Entry 6FML (electron microscopy, 4.34 A resolution (low resolution: residue-level contacts below are approximate; hydrogen-bond / salt-bridge calls are withheld)); this record covers chains L and Q of the 20 polymer chains in the assembly.

# Chain L
Molecule: Nucleosomal DNA Strand 2
Sequence (196 nucleotides; row label = number of the first residue in the row; numbers below 1 keep their minus sign (DT-72 is residue -72)):
   -72 TGGAGAATCC CGGTGCCGAG GCCGCTCAAT TGGTCGTAGC AAGCTCTAGC ACCGCTTAAA
   -12 CGCACGTACG CGCTGTCCCC CGCGTTTTAA CCGCCAAGGG GATTACTCCC TAGTCTCCAG
    48 GCACGTGTCA GATATATACA TCCTGTGCAT GTATTGAACA GCGACCTTGC CGGTGCCAGT
   108 CGGATAGTGT TCCGAG
Unresolved in the structure: -72 to -71, 74-123

# Chain Q
Name: Histone H3.2
Source organism: Homo sapiens
UniProt: Q71DI3 (H32_HUMAN); residues 1-135 here correspond to UniProt positions 2-136 (UniProt number = residue number + 1)
Sequence (135 residues; each row starts with the number of its first residue):
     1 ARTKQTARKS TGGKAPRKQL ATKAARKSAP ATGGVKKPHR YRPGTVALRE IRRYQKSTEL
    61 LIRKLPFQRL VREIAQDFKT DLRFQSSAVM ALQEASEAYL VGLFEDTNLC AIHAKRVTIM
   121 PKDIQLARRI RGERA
Unresolved in the structure: 1-37, 135
Swiss-Prot annotation at these positions:
  - modified residue: Arg2 (Asymmetric dimethylarginine), Thr3 (Phosphothreonine), Lys4 (Allysine), Gln5 (5-glutamyl dopamine), Thr6 (Phosphothreonine), Arg8 (Citrulline), Lys9 (N6,N6,N6-trimethyllysine), Ser10 (ADP-ribosylserine), Thr11 (Phosphothreonine), Lys14 (N6-(2-hydroxyisobutyryl)lysine), Arg17 (Asymmetric dimethylarginine), Lys18 (N6-(2-hydroxyisobutyryl)lysine), Lys23 (N6-(2-hydroxyisobutyryl)lysine), Arg26 (Citrulline), Lys27 (N6,N6,N6-trimethyllysine), Ser28 (ADP-ribosylserine), Lys36 (N6,N6,N6-trimethyllysine), Lys37 (N6-methyllysine), Tyr41 (Phosphotyrosine), Lys56 (N6,N6,N6-trimethyllysine) and 8 more in UniProt
  - lipidation: Lys18 (N6-decanoyllysine), Cys110 (S-palmitoyl cysteine)

# Chain L / chain Q interface
Contacting residue pairs - 27 pairs, chain L then chain Q:
  DA-67(L) - His39(Q)
  DA-67(L) - Tyr41(Q)
  DA-66(L) - Tyr41(Q)
  DA-66(L) - Arg49(Q)
  DT-65(L) - Arg49(Q)
  DC-64(L) - Lys56(Q)
  DC8(L) - Pro43(Q)
  DC8(L) - Gly44(Q)
  DG9(L) - Arg40(Q)
  DG9(L) - Tyr41(Q)
  DG9(L) - Arg42(Q)
  DG9(L) - Pro43(Q)
  DG9(L) - Gly44(Q)
  DG9(L) - Thr45(Q)
  DG9(L) - Val46(Q)
  DG9(L) - Ala47(Q)
  DC10(L) - Arg40(Q)
  DC10(L) - Tyr41(Q)
  DA17(L) - Arg63(Q)
  DA17(L) - Leu65(Q)
  DA17(L) - Pro66(Q)
  DA17(L) - Arg69(Q)
  DC18(L) - Arg63(Q)
  DC18(L) - Lys64(Q)
  DC18(L) - Leu65(Q)
  DG26(L) - Arg83(Q)
  DG27(L) - Arg83(Q)
Other interface residues (no listed pair), chain L (12 interface residues in all): DG-68

# Overview
The interface between chain L and chain Q involves 12 residues on one side and 17 on the other.
Here chain L is Nucleosomal DNA Strand 2 and chain Q is Histone H3.2 (Homo sapiens). Entry 6FML (CryoEM
Structure INO80core Nucleosome complex) was determined by electron microscopy together with 6FHS from the same
study.
